7TKM - chains V and W of the 27 polymer chains in the assembly; structure by electron microscopy, 4.50 A resolution (low resolution: residue-level contacts below are approximate; hydrogen-bond / salt-bridge calls are withheld).

# Chain V
Molecule: ATP synthase subunit d
Organism: Saccharomyces cerevisiae
UniProtKB: P30902 (ATP7_YEAST); residues 1-173 here correspond to UniProt positions 2-174 (UniProt number = residue number + 1)
Amino-acid sequence (173 residues; row label = number of the first residue in the row):
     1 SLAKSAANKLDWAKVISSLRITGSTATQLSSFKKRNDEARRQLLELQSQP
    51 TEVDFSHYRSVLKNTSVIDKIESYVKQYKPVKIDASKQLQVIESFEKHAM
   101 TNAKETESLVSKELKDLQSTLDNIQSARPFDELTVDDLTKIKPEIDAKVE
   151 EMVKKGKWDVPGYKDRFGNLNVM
Disordered / not traced: 1-2
Swiss-Prot annotation at these positions:
  - modified residue: Ser1 (N-acetylserine)

# Chain W
Molecule: ATP synthase subunit f
Organism: Saccharomyces cerevisiae
UniProtKB: Q06405 (ATPK_YEAST); residues 1-95 here correspond to UniProt positions 7-101 (UniProt number = residue number + 6)
Amino-acid sequence (95 residues; each row starts with the number of its first residue):
     1 VSTLIPPKVVSSKNIGSAPNAKRIANVVHFYKSLPQGPAPAIKANTRLAR
    51 YKAKYFDGDNASGKPLWHFALGIIAFGYSMEYYFHLRHHKGAEEH
Disordered / not traced: 86-95

# Interface between chain V and chain W
Contacting residue pairs - 19 pairs, chain V then chain W:
  Lys34(V) - Val1(W)
  Asn102(V) - Lys8(W)
  Ser126(V) - Pro35(W)
  Ala127(V) - Ser33(W)
  Ala127(V) - Leu34(W)
  Ala127(V) - Pro35(W)
  Arg128(V) - Leu34(W)
  Arg128(V) - Pro35(W)
  Arg128(V) - Gln36(W)
  Arg128(V) - Gly37(W)
  Pro129(V) - Leu34(W)
  Pro129(V) - Gln36(W)
  Pro129(V) - Gly37(W)
  Phe130(V) - Gln36(W)
  Asp131(V) - Gln36(W)
  Asp131(V) - Gly37(W)
  Glu132(V) - Gly37(W)
  Glu132(V) - Pro38(W)
  Glu132(V) - Ala39(W)
Also at the interface, not in a pair above, chain V (13 interface residues in all): Ser30, Lys33, Ala103, Asn123
Also at the interface, not in a pair above, chain W (11 interface residues in all): Tyr31, Lys32

# Summary
13 residues of chain V and 11 residues of chain W are in contact.
Chain V is ATP synthase subunit d and chain W is ATP synthase subunit f, both from Saccharomyces cerevisiae;
the structure, Yeast ATP synthase State 3binding(b) with 10 mM ATP backbone model, was determined by electron
microscopy (same publication as 7TJS, 7TJT, 7TJU, 7TJV, 7TJW, 7TJX and 30 further entries).
